7R86 - chains A and C; structure by X-ray diffraction, 1.65 A resolution.

Chain A:
Name: Reticulon-4 receptor
Organism: Mus musculus
UniProt: Q99PI8 (RTN4R_MOUSE); numbering as in UniProt (aligned over 27-309)
Chain sequence (285 residues; numbered 25 to 309; the number before each row is that of its first residue):
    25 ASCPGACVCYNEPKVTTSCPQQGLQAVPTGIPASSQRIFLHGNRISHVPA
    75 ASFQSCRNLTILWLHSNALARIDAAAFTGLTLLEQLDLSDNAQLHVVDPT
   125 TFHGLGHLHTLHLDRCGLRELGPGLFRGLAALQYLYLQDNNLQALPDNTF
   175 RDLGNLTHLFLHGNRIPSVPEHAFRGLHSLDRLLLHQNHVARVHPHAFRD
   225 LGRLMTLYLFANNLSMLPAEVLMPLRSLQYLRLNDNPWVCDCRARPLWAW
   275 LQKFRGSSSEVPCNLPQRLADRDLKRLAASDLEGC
Unresolved in the structure: 25
Differences from the reference sequence: expression tag (25-26)
Disulfides: Cys-27/Cys-33, Cys-31/Cys-43, Cys-264/Cys-287, Cys-266/Cys-309
Glycans and other covalent adducts: N-acetylglucosamine (NAG) linked to Asn-82, Asn-179
Small-molecule neighbours: 4-aminobenzoic acid (PAB): Tyr-34, Pro-44, Arg-61, Phe-63, His-65, Trp-87

Chain C:
Name: Vasculostatin-120
Organism: Mus musculus
UniProt: Q3UHD1 (AGRB1_MOUSE); residues 1-54 here correspond to UniProt positions 409-462 (UniProt number = residue number + 408)
Chain sequence (54 residues; row label = number of the first residue in the row):
     1 HGAWDEWSPWSLCSSTCGRGFRDRTRTCRPPQFGGNPCEGPEKQTKFCNI
    51 ALCP
Unresolved in the structure: 1-2, 30-37
Disulfides: Cys-13/Cys-48, Cys-17/Cys-53, Cys-28/Cys-38
Glycans and other covalent adducts: alpha-D-mannopyranose (MAN) linked to Trp-7, Trp-10; glycan linked to Thr-16

Chain A / chain C interface:
Pairs across the interface (23; chain A residue first):
  Arg-139(A) with Pro-54(C)
  Phe-184(A) with Ile-50(C); Ala-51(C), hydrophobic
  Arg-206(A) with Arg-22(C); Asn-49(C), hydrogen bond (side chain-backbone); Ile-50(C)
  Leu-208(A) with Ile-50(C), hydrophobic
  Tyr-232(A) with Thr-16(C); Ile-50(C)
  Tyr-254(A) with Trp-10(C); Ser-11(C); Arg-22(C), hydrogen bond
  Leu-255(A) with Leu-12(C)
  Arg-256(A) with Leu-12(C); Cys-13(C), hydrogen bond (side chain-backbone); Thr-16(C)
  Arg-279(A) with Pro-9(C)
  Gly-280(A) with Pro-9(C)
  Ser-281(A) with Pro-9(C); Trp-10(C), hydrogen bond (side chain-backbone); Ser-11(C); Leu-12(C)
  Ser-283(A) with Leu-12(C)
Interface residues without a listed pair, chain A (13 interface residues in all): Ser-282
Interface residues without a listed pair, chain C (12 interface residues in all): Lys-46

In short:
13 residues of chain A and 12 residues of chain C are in contact, with 4 hydrogen bonds. Among the polar pairs
are Arg-206(A)/Asn-49(C), Tyr-254(A)/Arg-22(C) and Arg-256(A)/Cys-13(C). Ligands of chain A: 4-aminobenzoic
acid. N-acetylglucosamine is covalently linked to Asn-82(A) and Asn-179(A).
Chain A is Reticulon-4 receptor and chain C is Vasculostatin-120, both from Mus musculus; the structure,
Structure of mouse BAI1 (ADGRB1) in complex with mouse Nogo receptor (RTN4R), was determined by X-ray
diffraction together with 7R84 and 7R85 from the same study.
